Entry 6WQ2 (electron microscopy, 4.00 A resolution); this record covers chains 1 and b of the 36 polymer chains in the assembly.

[Chain 1]
Molecule: A-DNA
Source organism: Sulfolobus islandicus filamentous virus
Sequence (225 nucleotides; row label = number of the first residue in the row):
     7 ATATATATATATATATATATATATATATATATATATATATATATATATAT
    57 ATATATATATATATATATATATATATATATATATATATATATATATATAT
   107 ATATATATATATATATATATATATATATATATATATATATATATATATAT
   157 ATATATATATATATATATATATATATATATATATATATATATATATATAT
   207 ATATATATATATATATATATATATA

[Chain b]
Name: Structural protein MCP1
Source organism: Sulfolobus islandicus filamentous virus
UniProtKB: Q914J4 (Y036_SIFVH); residue numbers follow UniProt; this construct covers 1-204
Chain sequence (204 residues; row label = number of the first residue in the row):
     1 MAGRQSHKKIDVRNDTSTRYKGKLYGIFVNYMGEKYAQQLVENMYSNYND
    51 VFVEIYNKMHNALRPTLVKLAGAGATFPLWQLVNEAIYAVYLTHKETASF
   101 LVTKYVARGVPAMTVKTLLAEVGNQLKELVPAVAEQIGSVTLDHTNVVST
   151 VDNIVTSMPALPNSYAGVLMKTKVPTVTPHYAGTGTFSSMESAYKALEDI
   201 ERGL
Disordered / not traced: 1-2

[How chain 1 and chain b interact]
Pairs across the interface (36; chain 1 residue first):
  DA97(1) / Ser-164(b)  hydrogen bond to the phosphate
  DT98(1) / Lys-95(b)  salt bridge to the phosphate
  DT98(1) / Pro-162(b)  phosphate contact
  DT98(1) / Asn-163(b)  hydrogen bond to the phosphate
  DT104(1) / Ile-27(b)  phosphate contact
  DA105(1) / Tyr-20(b)  base contact
  DA105(1) / Leu-24(b)  sugar contact
  DA105(1) / Ile-27(b)  phosphate contact
  DT106(1) / Thr-16(b)  phosphate contact
  DT106(1) / Arg-19(b)  salt bridge to the phosphate
  DT106(1) / Tyr-20(b)  sugar contact
  DT106(1) / Tyr-48(b)  hydrogen bond to the base
  DA107(1) / Ile-10(b)  sugar contact
  DA107(1) / Asp-11(b)  phosphate contact
  DA107(1) / Val-12(b)  phosphate contact
  DA107(1) / Arg-13(b)  salt bridge to the phosphate
  DA107(1) / Thr-16(b)  phosphate contact
  DA107(1) / Arg-19(b)  salt bridge to the phosphate
  DA107(1) / Phe-52(b)  sugar contact
  DT108(1) / Ile-10(b)  base contact
  DT108(1) / Asp-11(b)  phosphate contact
  DT108(1) / Val-12(b)  phosphate contact
  DT108(1) / Asn-57(b)  phosphate contact
  DT108(1) / His-60(b)  salt bridge to the phosphate
  DT108(1) / Arg-64(b)  phosphate contact
  DT108(1) / Phe-77(b)  base contact
  DT108(1) / Trp-80(b)  phosphate contact
  DA109(1) / Ile-10(b)  phosphate contact
  DA109(1) / Arg-64(b)  salt bridge to the phosphate
  DA109(1) / Gly-74(b)  phosphate contact
  DA109(1) / Phe-77(b)  base contact
  DA109(1) / Trp-80(b)  phosphate contact
  DT110(1) / Gly-74(b)  phosphate contact
  DT112(1) / Arg-4(b)  phosphate contact
  DA113(1) / Gly-3(b)  phosphate contact
  DA209(1) / Tyr-181(b)  hydrogen bond to the phosphate
Other interface residues (no listed pair), chain 1 (15 interface residues in all): DT114, DT208, DT210
Other interface residues (no listed pair), chain b (28 interface residues in all): Gln-5, Lys-23, Leu-161, His-180

[Summary]
The interface between chain 1 and chain b involves 15 residues on one side and 28 on the other, with 4
hydrogen bonds and 6 salt bridges. Polar pairs include DT106(1)/Tyr-48(b), DA97(1)/Ser-164(b) and
DT98(1)/Asn-163(b).
Chain 1 is A-DNA and chain b is Structural protein MCP1, both from Sulfolobus islandicus filamentous virus;
the structure, Cryo-EM of the S. islandicus filamentous virus, SIFV, was determined by electron microscopy
together with 6WQ0 from the same study.
